PDB entry 3G5V | X-ray diffraction, 2.00 A resolution | chains B and C of the 3 polymer chains in the assembly

# Chain B
Name: 808 heavy chain
From: Mus musculus
Amino-acid sequence (213 residues; numbered 1 to 213; the number before each row is that of its first residue):
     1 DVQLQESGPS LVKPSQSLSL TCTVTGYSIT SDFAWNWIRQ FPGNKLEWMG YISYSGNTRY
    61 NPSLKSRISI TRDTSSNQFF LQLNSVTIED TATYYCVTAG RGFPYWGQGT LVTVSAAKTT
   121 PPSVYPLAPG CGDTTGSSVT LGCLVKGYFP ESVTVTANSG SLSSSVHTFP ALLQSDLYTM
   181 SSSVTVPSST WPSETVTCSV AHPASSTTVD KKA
Disordered / not traced: 130-139, 164-165, 192
Cystine bridges: Cys-22/Cys-96, Cys-143/Cys-198

# Chain C
Name: Epidermal Growth Factor Receptor peptide
Amino-acid sequence (16 residues; numbered 287 to 302; the number before each row is that of its first residue):
   287 CGADSYEMEE DGVRKC
Cystine bridges: Cys-287/Cys-302

# Interface between chain B and chain C
Pairs across the interface (18):
  Asp-32(B) / Gly-298(C)
  Asp-32(B) / Arg-300(C)  salt bridge
  Phe-33(B) / Asp-297(C)
  Phe-33(B) / Gly-298(C)
  Phe-33(B) / Arg-300(C)
  Ala-34(B) / Asp-297(C)
  Ala-34(B) / Val-299(C)  hydrophobic
  Tyr-51(B) / Asp-297(C)  hydrogen bond
  Ser-53(B) / Asp-297(C)  hydrogen bond
  Tyr-54(B) / Asp-297(C)
  Tyr-54(B) / Gly-298(C)
  Asn-57(B) / Asp-297(C)
  Ala-99(B) / Gly-298(C)
  Ala-99(B) / Val-299(C)
  Gly-100(B) / Gly-298(C)
  Gly-100(B) / Val-299(C)
  Gly-100(B) / Arg-300(C)  hydrogen bond (backbone-backbone)
  Arg-101(B) / Arg-300(C)
Interface residues without a listed pair, chain B (11 interface residues in all): Arg-59
Interface residues without a listed pair, chain C (6 interface residues in all): Glu-293, Glu-296
From the paper, about this interface:
  - specific contacts: Asp-32(B)/Arg-300(C) (hydrogen bond), Tyr-51(B)/Asp-297(C) (hydrogen bond), Asn-57(B)/Asp-297(C), Arg-101(B)/Glu-293(C), Lys-301(C)/Tyr-51(B) (water-mediated contact)
  - epitope / paratope residues, chain B: Asp-32(B), Phe-33(B), Ala-34(B), Tyr-51(B), Ser-53(B), Tyr-54(B), Asn-57(B), Arg-59(B), Ala-99(B), Gly-100(B), Arg-101(B)
  - epitope / paratope residues, chain C: Glu-293(C), Asp-297(C), Gly-298(C), Val-299(C), Arg-300(C), Lys-301(C)

# In short
Chain B and chain C form an interface of 11 and 6 residues respectively, with 3 hydrogen bonds and 1 salt
bridge. Polar pairs include Asp-32(B)/Arg-300(C), Tyr-51(B)/Asp-297(C) and Ser-53(B)/Asp-297(C). The authors
report hydrogen bonds between Asp-32(B) and Arg-300(C) and Tyr-51(B) and Asp-297(C); contacts between
Asn-57(B) and Asp-297(C) and Arg-101(B) and Glu-293(C); a water-mediated contact between Lys-301(C) and
Tyr-51(B). From the paper: epitope/paratope residues Asp-32(B), Phe-33(B) and Glu-293(C) among others.
Here chain B is 808 heavy chain (Mus musculus) and chain C is Epidermal Growth Factor Receptor peptide. Entry
3G5V (Antibodies Specifically Targeting a Locally Misfolded Region of Tumor Associated EGFR) was determined by
X-ray diffraction together with 3G5Y, 3G5Z and 3G5X from the same study.
